PDB entry 4CTO | X-ray diffraction, 1.90 A resolution | chain A

== Chain A ==
Protein: Glycogen phosphorylase, muscle form
Source organism: Oryctolagus cuniculus
Notes: EC 2.4.1.1
Reference sequence: P00489 (PYGM_RABIT); residues 0-842 here correspond to UniProt positions 1-843 (UniProt number = residue number + 1)
Amino-acid sequence (843 residues; numbered 0 to 842; the number before each row is that of its first residue; numbering starts at 0):
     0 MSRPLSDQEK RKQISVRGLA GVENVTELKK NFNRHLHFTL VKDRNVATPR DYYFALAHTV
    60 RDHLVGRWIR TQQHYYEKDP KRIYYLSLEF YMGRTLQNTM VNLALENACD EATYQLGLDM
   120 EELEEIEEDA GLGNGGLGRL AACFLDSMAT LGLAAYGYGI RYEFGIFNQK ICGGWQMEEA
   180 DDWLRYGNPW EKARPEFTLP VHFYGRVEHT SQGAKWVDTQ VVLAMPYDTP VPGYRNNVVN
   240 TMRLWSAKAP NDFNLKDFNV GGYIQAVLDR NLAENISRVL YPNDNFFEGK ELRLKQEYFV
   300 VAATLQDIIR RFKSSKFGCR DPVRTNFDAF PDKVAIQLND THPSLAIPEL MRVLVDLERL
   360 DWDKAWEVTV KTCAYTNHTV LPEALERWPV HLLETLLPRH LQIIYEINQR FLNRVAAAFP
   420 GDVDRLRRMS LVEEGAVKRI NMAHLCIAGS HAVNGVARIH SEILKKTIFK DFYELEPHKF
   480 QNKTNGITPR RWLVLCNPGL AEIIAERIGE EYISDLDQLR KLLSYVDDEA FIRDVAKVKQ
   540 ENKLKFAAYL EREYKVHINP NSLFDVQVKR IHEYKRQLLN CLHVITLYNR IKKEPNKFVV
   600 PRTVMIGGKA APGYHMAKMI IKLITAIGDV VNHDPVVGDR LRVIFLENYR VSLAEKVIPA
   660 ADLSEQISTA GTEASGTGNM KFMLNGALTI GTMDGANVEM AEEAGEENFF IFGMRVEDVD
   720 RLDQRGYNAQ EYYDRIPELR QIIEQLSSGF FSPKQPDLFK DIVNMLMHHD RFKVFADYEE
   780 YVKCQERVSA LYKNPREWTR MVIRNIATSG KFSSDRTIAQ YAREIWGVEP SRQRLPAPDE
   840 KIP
Disordered / not traced: 0-11, 255-260, 315-323, 837-842
Covalent attachments: pyridoxal phosphate (PLP) linked to Lys680
Ligand contacts:
  - M7C (N-[(2Z,5R,7R,8S,9S,10R)-8,9,10-trihydroxy-7-(hydroxymethyl)-4-oxo-6-oxa-1-thia-3-azaspiro[4.5]dec-2-ylidene]benzamide): Glu88, Gly135, Leu136, Leu139, Asn282, Asp283, Asn284, Phe285, Phe286, Arg292, His341, His377, Thr378, Ala383, Val455, Asn484, Tyr573, Glu672, Ala673, Ser674, Gly675, Thr676
  - pyridoxal phosphate (PLP): Tyr90, Gly134, Gly135, Arg138, Trp491, Val567, Lys568, Lys574, Tyr648, Arg649, Val650, Ala653, Gln665, Glu672, Gly675, Thr676, Gly677
UniProt features mapped onto this chain:
  - binding site (AMP): Asp42, Tyr75, Arg309 to Cys318
  - site: Cys108 (Involved in the association of subunits), Cys142 (Involved in the association of subunits), Tyr155 (Can be labeled by an AMP analog)
  - modified residue: Ser1 (N-acetylserine), Ser14 (Phosphoserine), Tyr203 (Phosphotyrosine), Tyr226 (Phosphotyrosine), Ser429 (Phosphoserine), Tyr472 (Phosphotyrosine), Ser513 (Phosphoserine), Lys680 (N6-(pyridoxal phosphate)lysine), Ser746 (Phosphoserine), Ser747 (Phosphoserine)
From the paper describing this entry:
  - conformationally variable residues (side-chain flip): Asp339, His341

== In short ==
Bound to chain A: compound M7C. Covalently linked pyridoxal phosphate: at Lys680. Curated annotation (UniProt)
lists 12 AMP-binding residues. From the paper: conformational variability at Asp339 and His341.
Chain A is Glycogen phosphorylase, muscle form (Oryctolagus cuniculus); the structure,
Glucopyranosylidene-spiro-iminothiazolidinone, a New Bicyclic Ring System: Synthesis, Derivatization, and
Evaluation as Glycogen Phosphorylase Inhibitors by Enzyme ..., was determined by X-ray diffraction, deposited
together with 4CTM and 4CTN.
